3QVC - chain A; structure by X-ray diffraction, 2.10 A resolution.

# Chain A
Name: Histo-aspartic protease
Organism: Plasmodium falciparum
UniProtKB: Q9Y006 (Q9Y006_PLAFA); the construct lacks a stretch of the UniProt sequence and is renumbered around it, so the offset changes along the chain: 2-96 = UniProt 127-221; 98-109 = UniProt 222-233; 110-195 = UniProt 236-321; 197-199 = UniProt 322-324; 5 more segments
Amino-acid sequence (451 residues; numbered 2 to 328 plus 133 insertion-coded residues; 9 numbers in that range are skipped by the numbering (no residue carries them; nothing is unmodelled there); the number before each row is that of its first residue; a row labelled like 109A-109B holds insertion residues (109A, then the next letters in order)):
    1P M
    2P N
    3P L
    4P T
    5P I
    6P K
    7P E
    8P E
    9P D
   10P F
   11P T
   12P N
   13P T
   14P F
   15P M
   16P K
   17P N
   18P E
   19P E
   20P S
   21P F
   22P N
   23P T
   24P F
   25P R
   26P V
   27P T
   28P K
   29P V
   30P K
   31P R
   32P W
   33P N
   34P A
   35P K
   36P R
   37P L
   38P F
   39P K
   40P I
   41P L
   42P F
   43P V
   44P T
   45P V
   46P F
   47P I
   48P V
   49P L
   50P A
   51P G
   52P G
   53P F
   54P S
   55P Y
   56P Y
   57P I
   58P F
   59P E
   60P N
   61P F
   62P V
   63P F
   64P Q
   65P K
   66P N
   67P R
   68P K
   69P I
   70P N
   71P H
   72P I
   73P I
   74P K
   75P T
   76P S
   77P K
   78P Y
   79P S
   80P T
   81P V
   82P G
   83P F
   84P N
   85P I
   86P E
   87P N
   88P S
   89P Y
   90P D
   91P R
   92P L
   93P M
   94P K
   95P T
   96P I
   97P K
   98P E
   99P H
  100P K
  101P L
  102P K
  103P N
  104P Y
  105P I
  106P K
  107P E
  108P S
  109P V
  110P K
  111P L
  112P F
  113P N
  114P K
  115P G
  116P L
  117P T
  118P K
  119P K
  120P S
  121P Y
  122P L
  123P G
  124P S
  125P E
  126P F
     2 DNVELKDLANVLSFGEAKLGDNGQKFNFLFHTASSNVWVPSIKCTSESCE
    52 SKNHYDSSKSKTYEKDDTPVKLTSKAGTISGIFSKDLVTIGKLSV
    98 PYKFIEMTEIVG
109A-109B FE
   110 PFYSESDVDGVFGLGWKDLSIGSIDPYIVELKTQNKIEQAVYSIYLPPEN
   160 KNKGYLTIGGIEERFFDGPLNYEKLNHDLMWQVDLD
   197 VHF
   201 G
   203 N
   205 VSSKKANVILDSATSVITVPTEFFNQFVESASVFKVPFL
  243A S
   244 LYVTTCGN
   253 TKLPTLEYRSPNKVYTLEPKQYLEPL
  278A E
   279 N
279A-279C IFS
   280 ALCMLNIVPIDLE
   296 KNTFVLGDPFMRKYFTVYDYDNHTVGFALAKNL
Unresolved in the structure: 1P, 2P, 3P, 4P, 5P, 6P, 7P, 8P, 9P, 10P, 11P, 12P, 13P, 14P, 15P, 16P, 17P, 18P, 19P, 20P, 21P, 22P, 23P, 24P, 25P, 26P, 27P, 28P, 29P, 30P, 31P, 32P, 33P, 34P, 35P, 36P, 37P, 38P, 39P, 40P, 41P, 42P, 43P, 44P, 45P, 46P, 47P, 48P, 49P, 50P, 51P, 52P, 53P, 54P, 55P, 56P, 57P, 58P, 59P, 60P, 61P, 62P, 63P, 64P, 65P, 66P, 67P, 68P, 69P, 70P, 71P, 72P, 73P, 74P, 75P, 76P, 120P, 121P, 122P, 123P, 124P, 125P, 126P
Disulfides: Cys45-Cys50, Cys249-Cys282
Swiss-Prot annotation at these positions:
  - active site: Asp215
Reported in the primary citation:
  - catalytic residues: His32, Asp215
  - contacts within the chain: Leu6-Thr218 (water-mediated contact), Leu9-Ser219 (backbone contact), Ala10-Arg91P, Asn11-Ala217 (backbone contact), Leu13-Phe31 (backbone contact), Thr33-Asp215 (hydrogen bond), Ser35-Trp39 (hydrogen bond), Tyr78P-Glu147 (hydrogen bond), Thr80P-Thr166 (hydrogen bond), Ile85P-Asn161 (hydrogen bond), Asn87P-Lys160 (hydrogen bond), Ser88P-Ser219 (hydrogen bond), Tyr89P-Asn279 (hydrogen bond), Asp90P-Asn161, Leu92P-Met283 (hydrophobic contact), Leu92P-Leu244 (hydrophobic contact), Ile96P-Ile279A (hydrophobic contact), Tyr104P-Pro241 (hydrogen bond)
  - conformationally variable residues (domain motion, loop rearrangement): Asp2 to Leu9, His32 to Ser35, Asp215
  - catalytic residues: Ser35 (proposed by the authors, not directly observed)

# Summary
UniProt lists active-site residue Asp215. From the paper: catalytic residues His32, Asp215 and Ser35;
conformational variability at Asp2, His32 and Asp215.
Chain A is Histo-aspartic protease (Plasmodium falciparum); the structure, Crystal structure of histo-aspartic
protease (HAP) zymogen from Plasmodium falciparum, was determined by X-ray diffraction (same publication as
3QVI).
